Entry 5DY8 (X-ray diffraction, 2.03 A resolution); this record covers chains A and C of the 4 polymer chains in the assembly.

Chain A:
Molecule: Estrogen receptor
From: Homo sapiens
Notes: fragment: ligand-binding domain
UniProtKB: P03372 (ESR1_HUMAN); numbering as in UniProt (aligned over 298-554)
Chain sequence (257 residues; row label = number of the first residue in the row):
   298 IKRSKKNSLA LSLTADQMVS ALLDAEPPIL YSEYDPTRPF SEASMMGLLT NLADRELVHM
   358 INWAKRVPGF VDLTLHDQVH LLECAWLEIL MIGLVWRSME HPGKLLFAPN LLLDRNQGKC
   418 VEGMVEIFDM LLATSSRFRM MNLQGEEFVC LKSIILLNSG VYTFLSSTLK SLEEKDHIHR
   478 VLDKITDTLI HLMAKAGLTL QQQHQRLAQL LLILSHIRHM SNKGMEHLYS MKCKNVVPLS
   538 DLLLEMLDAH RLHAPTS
Disordered / not traced: 298-303, 460-471, 549-554
Differences from the reference sequence: engineered mutation Ser537 (Tyr in P03372)
Residues lining bound ligands: 5K4 (4,4'-{[(3S)-3-ethylcyclohexylidene]methanediyl}diphenol): Leu346, Thr347, Leu349, Ala350, Glu353, Trp383, Leu384, Leu387, Met388, Leu391, Arg394, Phe404, Met421, Ile424, Phe425, Leu428, His524, Leu525, Met528, Leu536, Leu540

Chain C:
Molecule: Nuclear receptor coactivator 2
Notes: fragment: Nuclear receptor-interacting peptide
UniProtKB: Q15596 (NCOA2_HUMAN); residue numbers follow UniProt; this construct covers 686-699
Chain sequence (14 residues; each row starts with the number of its first residue):
   686 KHKILHRLLQ DSSS
Disordered / not traced: 686, 697-699

Interface between chain A and chain C:
Pairs across the interface - 21 pairs, chain A then chain C:
  Ile358(A) with Leu690(C), hydrophobic; Leu693(C), hydrophobic; Leu694(C), hydrophobic
  Lys362(A) with Leu693(C), hydrogen bond (side chain-backbone); Leu694(C)
  Leu372(A) with His691(C); Leu694(C), hydrophobic
  His373(A) with His691(C), hydrogen bond
  Gln375(A) with Leu694(C)
  Val376(A) with Leu690(C); His691(C); Leu694(C), hydrophobic
  Leu379(A) with Leu694(C), hydrophobic
  Glu380(A) with Lys688(C), salt bridge; Leu690(C)
  Asp538(A) with Ile689(C)
  Leu539(A) with Ile689(C)
  Glu542(A) with His687(C); Lys688(C); Ile689(C), hydrogen bond (side chain-backbone)
  Met543(A) with Leu690(C), hydrophobic
Interface residues without a listed pair, chain A (13 interface residues in all): Phe367
Interface residues without a listed pair, chain C (9 interface residues in all): Gln695, Asp696

In short:
13 residues of chain A and 9 residues of chain C are in contact; the contacts include 3 hydrogen bonds and 1
salt bridge. Polar pairs include Glu380(A)-Lys688(C), Lys362(A)-Leu693(C) and His373(A)-His691(C). Bound to
chain A: compound 5K4.
Here chain A is Estrogen receptor (Homo sapiens) and chain C is Nuclear receptor coactivator 2. Entry 5DY8
(Crystal Structure of the ER-alpha Ligand-binding Domain in Complex with the Cyclofenil Derivative
4,4'-{[(3S)-3-ethylcyclohexylidene]methanediyl}diphenol) was determined by X-ray diffraction together with
4ZN7, 4ZNH, 4ZNS, 4ZNT, 4ZNU, 4ZNV and 50 further entries from the same study.
